PDB entry 6WB9 | electron microscopy, 3.00 A resolution | chains 2 and 5 of the 8 polymer chains in the assembly

== Chain 2 ==
Name: ER membrane protein complex subunit 2
Source organism: Saccharomyces cerevisiae W303
UniProt: P47133 (EMC2_YEAST); residue numbers follow UniProt; this construct covers 1-292
Sequence (292 residues; each row starts with the number of its first residue):
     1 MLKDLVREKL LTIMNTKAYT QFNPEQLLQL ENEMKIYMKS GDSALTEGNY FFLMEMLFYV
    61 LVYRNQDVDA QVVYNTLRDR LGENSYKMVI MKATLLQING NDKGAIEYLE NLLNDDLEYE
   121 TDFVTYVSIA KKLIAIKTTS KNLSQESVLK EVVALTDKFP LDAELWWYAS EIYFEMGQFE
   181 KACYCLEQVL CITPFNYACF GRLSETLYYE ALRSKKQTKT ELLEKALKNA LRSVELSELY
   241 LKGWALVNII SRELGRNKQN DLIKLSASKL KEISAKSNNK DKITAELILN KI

== Chain 5 ==
Name: ER membrane protein complex subunit 5
Source organism: Saccharomyces cerevisiae W303
UniProt: P40540 (EMC5_YEAST); residue numbers follow UniProt; this construct covers 1-141
Sequence (141 residues; numbered 1 to 141; the number before each row is that of its first residue):
     1 MSFVSKLLYT VSALVLFHSG FSSYEFHHLL KLNSLNNAQG AISKLPKDIM YETYAGLILF
    61 VLAVFTSFEK LQYLPIESND GKIISQGNYL KEIALNKATN VDNLIGSNPN GEIIFTPSFV
   121 DVHMKRKICR EWASNTVKKE K
Unresolved in the structure: 1, 36-41, 136-141

== How chain 2 and chain 5 interact ==
Residue-residue contacts (96; chain 2 residue first):
  M1(2) with E69(5)
  L5(2) with Q72(5); L74(5), hydrophobic; I83(5), hydrophobic
  V6(2) with L74(5), hydrophobic
  K9(2) with L74(5); P75(5); I76(5); N79(5)
  T12(2) with I76(5)
  I13(2) with I76(5), hydrophobic
  N15(2) with E112(5)
  T16(2) with N108(5); G111(5); E112(5); F115(5)
  K17(2) with E112(5); F115(5); P117(5)
  Y19(2) with K125(5)
  T20(2) with F115(5); T116(5); P117(5); V120(5); K125(5), hydrogen bond (backbone-side chain)
  Q21(2) with F115(5)
  F22(2) with I76(5), hydrophobic; K125(5), hydrogen bond (backbone-side chain)
  P24(2) with I128(5), hydrophobic; C129(5), hydrophobic; W132(5), hydrophobic
  E25(2) with W132(5)
  Q26(2) with E77(5), hydrogen bond
  L27(2) with C129(5), hydrophobic
  L28(2) with W132(5), hydrophobic
  Q29(2) with N79(5)
  V62(2) with V122(5), hydrophobic; R126(5), hydrogen bond (backbone-side chain)
  Y63(2) with V120(5); K125(5); R126(5); C129(5), hydrogen bond (backbone-side chain)
  N65(2) with R126(5), hydrogen bond (side chain-backbone); C129(5); R130(5), hydrogen bond
  Q97(2) with H123(5)
  I98(2) with V122(5), hydrophobic; R126(5)
  D102(2) with H123(5), salt bridge
  K131(2) with S118(5), hydrogen bond; F119(5)
  K132(2) with V122(5)
  I134(2) with F119(5), hydrophobic
  A135(2) with S118(5)
  T139(2) with D121(5); H123(5)
  A163(2) with I113(5)
  E164(2) with E112(5); I113(5); T116(5); P117(5); F119(5)
  L165(2) with F119(5), hydrophobic
  W167(2) with I113(5); I114(5), hydrogen bond (side chain-backbone); T116(5)
  Y168(2) with F119(5), hydrophobic
  T193(2) with N110(5); I113(5)
  F195(2) with L95(5), hydrophobic
  N196(2) with N110(5)
  Y197(2) with T99(5); N103(5), hydrogen bond; P109(5)
  A198(2) with N108(5); I114(5), hydrophobic
  E235(2) with N96(5)
  L236(2) with L95(5); T99(5), hydrogen bond (backbone-side chain)
  S237(2) with N96(5); T99(5), hydrogen bond; N103(5), hydrogen bond
  E238(2) with N96(5), hydrogen bond (backbone-backbone); K97(5); N100(5), hydrogen bond
  L239(2) with N100(5), hydrogen bond (backbone-side chain); N103(5); L104(5), hydrophobic
  Y240(2) with N103(5)
  K276(2) with L104(5)
  S277(2) with N103(5), hydrogen bond (side chain-backbone); L104(5)
  N278(2) with N103(5); L104(5), hydrogen bond (backbone-backbone)
  K280(2) with E77(5), salt bridge
  D281(2) with N103(5)
Also at the interface, not in a pair above, chain 2 (60 interface residues in all): A18, E33, R64, D67, T138, V152, V189, V234, N279
Also at the interface, not in a pair above, chain 5 (43 interface residues in all): Y73, K82, D102, I105, G106, S107

== Summary ==
60 residues of chain 2 and 43 residues of chain 5 are in contact, with 18 hydrogen bonds and 2 salt bridges.
Among the polar pairs are D102(2)-H123(5), K280(2)-E77(5) and T20(2)-K125(5).
Here chain 2 is ER membrane protein complex subunit 2 and chain 5 is ER membrane protein complex subunit 5,
both from Saccharomyces cerevisiae W303. Entry 6WB9 (Structure of the S. cerevisiae ER membrane complex) was
determined by electron microscopy.
